7XUI - chains I and K of the 8 polymer chains in the assembly; structure by electron microscopy, 3.61 A resolution.

== Chain I ==
Molecule: DNA-directed RNA polymerase subunit beta
Source organism: Escherichia coli K-12
Notes: EC 2.7.7.6
Reference sequence: P0A8V2 (RPOB_ECOLI); residue numbers follow UniProt; this construct covers 1-1342
Chain sequence (1342 residues; each row starts with the number of its first residue):
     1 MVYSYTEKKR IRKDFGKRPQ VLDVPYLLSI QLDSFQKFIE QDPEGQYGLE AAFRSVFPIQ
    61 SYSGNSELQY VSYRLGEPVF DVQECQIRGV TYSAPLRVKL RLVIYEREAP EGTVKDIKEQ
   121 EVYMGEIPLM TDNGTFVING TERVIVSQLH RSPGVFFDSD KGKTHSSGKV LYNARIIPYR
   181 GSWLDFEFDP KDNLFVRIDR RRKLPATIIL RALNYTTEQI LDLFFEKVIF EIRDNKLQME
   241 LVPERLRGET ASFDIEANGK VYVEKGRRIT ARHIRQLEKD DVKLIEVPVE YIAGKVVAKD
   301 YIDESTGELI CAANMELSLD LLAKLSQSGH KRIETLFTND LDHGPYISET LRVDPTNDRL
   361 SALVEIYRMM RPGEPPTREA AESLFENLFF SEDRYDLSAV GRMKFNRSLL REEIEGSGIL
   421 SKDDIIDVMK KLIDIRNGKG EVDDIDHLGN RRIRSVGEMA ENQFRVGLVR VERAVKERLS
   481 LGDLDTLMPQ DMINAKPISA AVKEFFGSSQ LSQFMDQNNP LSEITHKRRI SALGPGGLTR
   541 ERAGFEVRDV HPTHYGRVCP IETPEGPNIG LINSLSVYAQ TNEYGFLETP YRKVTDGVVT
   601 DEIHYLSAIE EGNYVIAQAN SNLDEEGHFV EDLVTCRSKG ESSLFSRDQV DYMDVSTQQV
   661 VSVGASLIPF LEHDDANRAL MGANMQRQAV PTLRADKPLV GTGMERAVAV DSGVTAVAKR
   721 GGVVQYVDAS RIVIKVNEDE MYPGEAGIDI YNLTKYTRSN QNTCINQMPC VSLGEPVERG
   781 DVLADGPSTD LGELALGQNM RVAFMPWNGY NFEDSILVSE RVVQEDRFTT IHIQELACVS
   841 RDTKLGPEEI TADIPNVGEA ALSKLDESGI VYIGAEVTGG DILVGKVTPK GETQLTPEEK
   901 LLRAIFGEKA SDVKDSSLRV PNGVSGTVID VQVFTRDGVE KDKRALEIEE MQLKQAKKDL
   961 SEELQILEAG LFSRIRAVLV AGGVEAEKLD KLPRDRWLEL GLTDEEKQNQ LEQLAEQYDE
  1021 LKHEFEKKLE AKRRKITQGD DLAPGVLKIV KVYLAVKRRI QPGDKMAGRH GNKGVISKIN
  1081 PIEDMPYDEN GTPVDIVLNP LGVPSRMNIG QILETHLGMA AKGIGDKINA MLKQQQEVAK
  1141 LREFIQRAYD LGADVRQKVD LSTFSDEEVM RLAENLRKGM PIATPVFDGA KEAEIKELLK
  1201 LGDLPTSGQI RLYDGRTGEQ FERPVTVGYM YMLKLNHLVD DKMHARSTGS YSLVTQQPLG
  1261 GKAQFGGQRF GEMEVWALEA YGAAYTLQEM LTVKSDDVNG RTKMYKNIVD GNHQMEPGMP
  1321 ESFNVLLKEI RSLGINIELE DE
Unresolved in the structure: 1
Swiss-Prot annotation at these positions:
  - modified residue (N6-acetyllysine): Lys1022, Lys1200
  - mutagenesis: Ile561 (I561S: Resistant to antibiotics salinamide A and B), Ile569 (I569S: Resistant to antibiotics salinamide A and B), Ala665 (A665E: Resistant to antibiotics salinamide A and B), Asp675 (D675A/G: Resistant to antibiotics salinamide A and B), Asn677 (N677H/K: Resistant to antibiotics salinamide A and B), Leu680 (L680M: Resistant to antibiotics salinamide A and B), Glu813 (E813K: Disrupts the enzyme's active center)

== Chain K ==
Molecule: DNA-directed RNA polymerase subunit omega
Source organism: Escherichia coli K-12
Notes: EC 2.7.7.6
Reference sequence: P0A800 (RPOZ_ECOLI); numbering as in UniProt (aligned over 1-91)
Chain sequence (91 residues; each row starts with the number of its first residue):
     1 MARVTVQDAV EKIGNRFDLV LVAARRARQM QVGGKDPLVP EENDKTTVIA LREIEEGLIN
    61 NQILDVRERQ EQQEQEAAEL QAVTAIAEGR R
Unresolved in the structure: 1, 81-91

== Interface between chain I and chain K ==
Residue-residue contacts (7; chain I residue first):
  Tyr1281(I) - Phe17(K)
  Gly1282(I) - Phe17(K)
  Tyr1285(I) - Leu21(K)
  Asn1312(I) - Gln31(K)
  His1313(I) - Arg28(K)
  His1313(I) - Gln31(K)  hydrogen bond (backbone-side chain)
  Gln1314(I) - Arg28(K)  hydrogen bond
Also at the interface, not in a pair above, chain I (8 interface residues in all): Gly1311, Met1315
Also at the interface, not in a pair above, chain K (5 interface residues in all): Val32

== Summary ==
8 residues of chain I face 5 of chain K across their interface, with 2 hydrogen bonds. Polar contacts include
His1313(I)-Gln31(K) and Gln1314(I)-Arg28(K). UniProt lists 7 mutagenesis sites on chain I.
Here chain I is DNA-directed RNA polymerase subunit beta and chain K is DNA-directed RNA polymerase subunit
omega, both from Escherichia coli K-12. Entry 7XUI (Cryo-EM structure of sigma70 bound HK022 putRNA-associated
E.coli RNA polymerase elongation complex) was determined by electron microscopy together with 7XUE and 7XUG
from the same study.
